5NC2 - chains A and I; structure by X-ray diffraction, 1.58 A resolution.

# Chain A
Name: Protein enabled homolog
Source organism: Homo sapiens
Reference sequence: Q8N8S7 (ENAH_HUMAN); residues 1-111 here = UniProt positions 1-111
Amino-acid sequence (113 residues; numbered -1 to 111; the number before each row is that of its first residue; numbers below 1 keep their minus sign (Gly-1 is residue -1)):
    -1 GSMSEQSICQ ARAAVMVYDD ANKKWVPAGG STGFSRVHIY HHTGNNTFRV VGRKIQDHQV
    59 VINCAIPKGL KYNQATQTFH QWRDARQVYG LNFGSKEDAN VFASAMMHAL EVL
Unresolved in the structure: -1 to 1
Sequence notes: expression tag (-1 to 0)
From the paper describing this entry:
  - specificity-determining residues: Asn90
  - binding site for Ac-[2-Cl-F]PPPPTEDEL-NH2 (chain I): Trp23, Phe77
  - binding site for Ac-[2-Cl-F]PPPPTEDEL-NH2: Met14

# Chain I
Name: Ac-[2-Cl-F]PPPPTEDEL-NH2
Notes: fragment: ActA-derived 10-mer Ac-FPPPPTEDEL-NH2 with acetylated (Ac) and amidated (NH2) termini. Phe is substitued by 2-chloro-L-Phe.
Amino-acid sequence (12 residues; each row starts with the number of its first residue):
     1 XXPPPPTEDE LX
Unresolved in the structure: 9-12
Modified positions: ACE (acetyl group) at position 1; 2L5 (2-chloro-L-phenylalanine) at position 2; NH2 (amino group) at position 12

# Chain A / chain I interface
Residue-residue contacts - 18 pairs, chain A then chain I:
  Met14(A) - Pro6(I)  hydrophobic
  Tyr16(A) - Pro3(I)  hydrophobic
  Trp23(A) - Pro3(I)  hydrophobic
  Trp23(A) - Pro4(I)  hydrogen bond (side chain-backbone)
  Trp23(A) - Pro5(I)
  Trp23(A) - Pro6(I)
  Lys69(A) - 2L5_2(I)
  Asn71(A) - 2L5_2(I)
  Thr74(A) - Pro5(I)
  Phe77(A) - Pro5(I)  hydrophobic
  Phe77(A) - Pro6(I)
  Gln79(A) - 2L5_2(I)
  Gln79(A) - Pro3(I)  hydrogen bond (side chain-backbone)
  Trp80(A) - 2L5_2(I)
  Arg81(A) - ACE_1(I)  hydrogen bond (side chain-backbone)
  Arg81(A) - 2L5_2(I)
  Val86(A) - 2L5_2(I)
  Val86(A) - Pro3(I)
Other interface residues (no listed pair), chain A (12 interface residues in all): Ala73

# Summary
The interface between chain A and chain I involves 12 residues on one side and 6 on the other, with 3 hydrogen
bonds. Polar contacts include Trp23(A)-Pro4(I), Gln79(A)-Pro3(I) and Arg81(A)-ACE_1(I). The paper reports a
binding site for Ac-[2-Cl-F]PPPPTEDEL-NH2 (chain I) at Trp23(A) and Phe77(A); a binding site for
Ac-[2-Cl-F]PPPPTEDEL-NH2 at Met14(A).
Here chain A is Protein enabled homolog (Homo sapiens) and chain I is Ac-[2-Cl-F]PPPPTEDEL-NH2. Entry 5NC2
(ENAH EVH1 in complex with Ac-[2-Cl-F]-PPPPTEDEL-NH2) was determined by X-ray diffraction, deposited together
with 5N91, 5N9C, 5N9P, 5NC7, 5ND0, 6XVT, 6XXR and 7A5M.
